4YXA - chains A and B of the 3 polymer chains in the assembly; structure by X-ray diffraction, 2.35 A resolution.

== Chain A ==
Name: Surface presentation of antigens protein SpaO
Organism: Salmonella typhimurium (strain LT2 / SGSC1412 / ATCC 700720)
UniProtKB: P40699 (SPAO_SALTY); residues 5-73 here correspond to UniProt positions 145-213 (UniProt number = residue number + 140)
Sequence (73 residues; numbered 1 to 73; the number before each row is that of its first residue):
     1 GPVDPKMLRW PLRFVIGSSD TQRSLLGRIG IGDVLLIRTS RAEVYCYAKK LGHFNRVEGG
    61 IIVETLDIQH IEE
Unresolved in the structure: 1-7, 70-73
Sequence notes: expression tag (1-4)

== Chain B ==
Name: Surface presentation of antigens protein SpaO
Organism: Salmonella typhimurium
UniProtKB: P40699 (SPAO_SALTY); residues 5-70 here correspond to UniProt positions 232-297 (UniProt number = residue number + 227)
Sequence (70 residues; each row starts with the number of its first residue):
     1 GPVDVKLEFV LYRKNVTLAE LEAMGQQQLL SLPTNAELNV EIMANGVLLG NGELVQMNDT
    61 LGVEIHEWLS
Unresolved in the structure: 1-2, 70
Sequence notes: expression tag (1-4)
Modified positions: Mse24 (selenomethionine; parent Met); Mse43 (selenomethionine; parent Met); Mse57 (selenomethionine; parent Met)

== How chain A and chain B interact ==
Contacting residue pairs (91):
  Leu8(A) - Thr17(B)
  Arg9(A) - Val16(B)
  Trp10(A) - Lys14(B)
  Trp10(A) - Asn15(B)
  Trp10(A) - Val16(B)  hydrogen bond (backbone-backbone)
  Trp10(A) - Thr17(B)
  Trp10(A) - Leu18(B)
  Pro11(A) - Lys14(B)
  Pro11(A) - Asn15(B)
  Leu12(A) - Tyr12(B)
  Leu12(A) - Arg13(B)
  Leu12(A) - Lys14(B)  hydrogen bond (backbone-backbone)
  Leu12(A) - Val16(B)  hydrophobic
  Leu12(A) - Mse24(B)  hydrophobic
  Arg13(A) - Glu8(B)  salt bridge
  Arg13(A) - Val10(B)
  Arg13(A) - Tyr12(B)
  Arg13(A) - Mse43(B)
  Phe14(A) - Val10(B)
  Phe14(A) - Leu11(B)  hydrogen bond (backbone-backbone)
  Phe14(A) - Tyr12(B)  hydrogen bond (backbone-backbone)
  Val15(A) - Phe9(B)
  Val15(A) - Val10(B)  hydrophobic
  Ile16(A) - Phe9(B)  hydrogen bond (backbone-backbone)
  Ile16(A) - Leu11(B)  hydrophobic
  Gly17(A) - Glu8(B)
  Gly17(A) - Phe9(B)  hydrogen bond (backbone-backbone)
  Ser18(A) - Lys6(B)
  Ser18(A) - Leu7(B)
  Ser19(A) - Val5(B)
  Ser19(A) - Leu7(B)  hydrogen bond (backbone-backbone)
  Ser19(A) - Phe9(B)
  Asp20(A) - Asp4(B)
  Asp20(A) - Val5(B)  hydrogen bond (side chain-backbone)
  Asp20(A) - Lys6(B)  hydrogen bond (side chain-backbone)
  Thr21(A) - Asp4(B)
  Thr21(A) - Val5(B)  hydrogen bond (backbone-backbone)
  Thr21(A) - Leu7(B)
  Gln22(A) - Val3(B)
  Gln22(A) - Asp4(B)
  Gln22(A) - Val5(B)
  Arg23(A) - Val3(B)
  Arg23(A) - Val5(B)
  Leu26(A) - Leu49(B)  hydrophobic
  Leu26(A) - Trp68(B)  hydrophobic
  Ile29(A) - Trp68(B)
  Gly30(A) - Ile65(B)
  Ile31(A) - Ile65(B)
  Ile31(A) - His66(B)
  Gly32(A) - Glu64(B)
  Gly32(A) - Ile65(B)  hydrogen bond (backbone-backbone)
  Asp33(A) - Val63(B)
  Asp33(A) - Glu64(B)
  Asp33(A) - Ile65(B)  hydrogen bond (backbone-backbone)
  Val34(A) - Mse57(B)  hydrophobic
  Val34(A) - Gly62(B)
  Val34(A) - Val63(B)
  Val34(A) - Glu64(B)
  Leu35(A) - Phe9(B)  hydrophobic
  Leu35(A) - Ile42(B)  hydrophobic
  Leu35(A) - Gly62(B)
  Leu35(A) - Val63(B)  hydrogen bond (backbone-backbone)
  Leu35(A) - Ile65(B)  hydrophobic
  Leu36(A) - Thr60(B)
  Leu36(A) - Leu61(B)
  Ile37(A) - Phe9(B)  hydrophobic
  Ile37(A) - Thr60(B)
  Ile37(A) - Leu61(B)  hydrogen bond (backbone-backbone)
  Arg41(A) - Lys6(B)
  Tyr45(A) - Glu8(B)
  Arg56(A) - Leu32(B)
  Arg56(A) - Pro33(B)
  Arg56(A) - Ala36(B)
  Arg56(A) - Glu37(B)  salt bridge
  Glu58(A) - Leu29(B)
  Gly59(A) - Ser31(B)
  Gly59(A) - Leu32(B)  hydrogen bond (backbone-backbone)
  Gly60(A) - Leu29(B)
  Gly60(A) - Leu30(B)
  Gly60(A) - Leu32(B)
  Ile61(A) - Gln28(B)
  Ile61(A) - Leu29(B)
  Ile61(A) - Leu30(B)  hydrogen bond (backbone-backbone)
  Ile61(A) - Leu32(B)  hydrophobic
  Ile62(A) - Gln27(B)
  Val63(A) - Mse24(B)
  Val63(A) - Gln27(B)
  Glu64(A) - Gln27(B)  hydrogen bond (backbone-side chain)
  Leu66(A) - Leu21(B)
  Leu66(A) - Mse24(B)  hydrophobic
  Leu66(A) - Gly25(B)
Also at the interface, not in a pair above, chain A (38 interface residues in all): Val57
Also at the interface, not in a pair above, chain B (43 interface residues in all): Val40, Leu54, Val55

== Summary ==
38 residues of chain A and 43 residues of chain B are in contact, with 17 hydrogen bonds and 2 salt bridges.
Polar contacts include Arg13(A)-Glu8(B), Arg56(A)-Glu37(B) and Asp20(A)-Val5(B).
Chain A is Surface presentation of antigens protein SpaO (Salmonella typhimurium (strain LT2 / SGSC1412 / ATCC
700720)) and chain B is Surface presentation of antigens protein SpaO (Salmonella typhimurium); the structure,
Complex of SpaO(SPOA1,2 SeMet) and OrgB(APAR)::T4lysozyme fusion protein, was determined by X-ray diffraction,
deposited together with 4YX1, 4YX5, 4YX7 and 4YXB.
